PDB entry 7S6T | X-ray diffraction, 1.82 A resolution | chains B and F of the 8 polymer chains in the assembly

== Chain B (and F) ==
Name: Methane monooxygenase beta chain
Organism: Methylosinus trichosporium OB3b
Notes: chain F of this document is another copy of the same molecule, construct and numbering; everything in this record applies to it too
UniProt: A0A2D2D5X7 (A0A2D2D5X7_METTR); residue numbers follow UniProt; this construct covers 4-395
Chain sequence (392 residues; row label = number of the first residue in the row):
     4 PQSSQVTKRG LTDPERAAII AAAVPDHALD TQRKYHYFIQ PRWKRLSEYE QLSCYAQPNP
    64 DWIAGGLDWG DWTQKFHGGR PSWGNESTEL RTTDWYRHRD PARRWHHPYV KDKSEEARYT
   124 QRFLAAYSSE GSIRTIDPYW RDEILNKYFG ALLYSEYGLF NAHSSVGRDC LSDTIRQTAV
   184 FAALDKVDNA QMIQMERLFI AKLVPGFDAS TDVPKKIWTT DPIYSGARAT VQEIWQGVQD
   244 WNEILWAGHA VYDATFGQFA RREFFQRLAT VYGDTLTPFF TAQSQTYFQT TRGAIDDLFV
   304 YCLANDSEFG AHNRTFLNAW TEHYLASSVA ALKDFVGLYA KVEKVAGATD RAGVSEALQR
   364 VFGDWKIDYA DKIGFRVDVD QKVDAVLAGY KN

== Interface between chain B and chain F ==
Contacting residue pairs (71; chain B residue first):
  L14(B) - T15(F)
  T15(B) - L14(F)
  P17(B) - P17(F)
  P17(B) - A21(F)
  A21(B) - P17(F)
  K114(B) - R121(F)
  D115(B) - R121(F)  salt bridge
  D115(B) - R125(F)  salt bridge
  E118(B) - E118(F)
  E118(B) - R121(F)  salt bridge
  E118(B) - R125(F)  salt bridge
  E119(B) - Y122(F)
  E119(B) - R125(F)  salt bridge
  R121(B) - K114(F)
  R121(B) - D115(F)  salt bridge
  R121(B) - E118(F)  salt bridge
  Y122(B) - E119(F)
  Y122(B) - Y122(F)  hydrophobic
  Y122(B) - A285(F)
  Y122(B) - Q286(F)
  R125(B) - D115(F)  salt bridge
  R125(B) - E118(F)  salt bridge
  R125(B) - E119(F)  salt bridge
  R125(B) - T289(F)
  F126(B) - A285(F)  hydrophobic
  F126(B) - T289(F)
  A129(B) - T289(F)
  A129(B) - Q292(F)
  S132(B) - Q292(F)
  E133(B) - Q261(F)  hydrogen bond
  E133(B) - R265(F)
  E133(B) - Q288(F)  hydrogen bond
  E133(B) - F291(F)
  E133(B) - Q292(F)  hydrogen bond
  S135(B) - R265(F)
  S135(B) - Q269(F)
  R137(B) - R363(F)
  R137(B) - D367(F)  salt bridge
  T138(B) - R270(F)
  T138(B) - R363(F)
  Q261(B) - E133(F)  hydrogen bond
  R265(B) - E133(F)
  R265(B) - S135(F)
  Q269(B) - S135(F)
  R270(B) - T138(F)
  A272(B) - T273(F)
  T273(B) - A272(F)
  T273(B) - T273(F)
  T273(B) - V274(F)
  T273(B) - Y275(F)
  T273(B) - G276(F)  hydrogen bond (backbone-backbone)
  T273(B) - D277(F)
  T273(B) - T278(F)
  V274(B) - T273(F)  hydrogen bond (backbone-backbone)
  Y275(B) - T273(F)
  G276(B) - T273(F)  hydrogen bond (backbone-backbone)
  D277(B) - T273(F)
  T278(B) - T273(F)
  A285(B) - Y122(F)
  A285(B) - F126(F)  hydrophobic
  Q286(B) - Y122(F)
  Q288(B) - E133(F)  hydrogen bond
  T289(B) - F126(F)
  T289(B) - A129(F)
  F291(B) - E133(F)
  Q292(B) - A129(F)
  Q292(B) - S132(F)
  Q292(B) - E133(F)  hydrogen bond
  R363(B) - R137(F)
  R363(B) - T138(F)
  D367(B) - R137(F)  salt bridge
Other interface residues (no listed pair), chain B (41 interface residues in all): A20, S117, F282, R295
Other interface residues (no listed pair), chain F (41 interface residues in all): A20, S117, F282, R295

== Overview ==
Chain B and chain F each contribute 41 residues to their interface; the contacts include 9 hydrogen bonds and
12 salt bridges. Among the polar pairs are D115(B)-R121(F), D115(B)-R125(F) and E118(B)-R121(F).
Both chains are Methane monooxygenase beta chain (Methylosinus trichosporium OB3b). Entry 7S6T (Complex
structure of Methane monooxygenase hydroxylase and regulatory subunit H33A) was determined by X-ray
diffraction, deposited together with 7S6Q, 7S6R, 7S6S and 7S7H.
